PDB entry 1HBM | X-ray diffraction, 1.80 A resolution | chains A and D of the 6 polymer chains in the assembly

# Chain A (and D)
Molecule: Methyl-coenzyme M reductase I alpha subunit
From: Methanothermobacter thermautotrophicus
Notes: chain D of this document is another copy of the same molecule, construct and numbering; everything in this record applies to it too
UniProtKB: P11558 (MCRA_METTM); residues 2-550 here correspond to UniProt positions 1-549 (UniProt number = residue number - 1)
Chain sequence (549 residues; numbered 2 to 550; the number before each row is that of its first residue):
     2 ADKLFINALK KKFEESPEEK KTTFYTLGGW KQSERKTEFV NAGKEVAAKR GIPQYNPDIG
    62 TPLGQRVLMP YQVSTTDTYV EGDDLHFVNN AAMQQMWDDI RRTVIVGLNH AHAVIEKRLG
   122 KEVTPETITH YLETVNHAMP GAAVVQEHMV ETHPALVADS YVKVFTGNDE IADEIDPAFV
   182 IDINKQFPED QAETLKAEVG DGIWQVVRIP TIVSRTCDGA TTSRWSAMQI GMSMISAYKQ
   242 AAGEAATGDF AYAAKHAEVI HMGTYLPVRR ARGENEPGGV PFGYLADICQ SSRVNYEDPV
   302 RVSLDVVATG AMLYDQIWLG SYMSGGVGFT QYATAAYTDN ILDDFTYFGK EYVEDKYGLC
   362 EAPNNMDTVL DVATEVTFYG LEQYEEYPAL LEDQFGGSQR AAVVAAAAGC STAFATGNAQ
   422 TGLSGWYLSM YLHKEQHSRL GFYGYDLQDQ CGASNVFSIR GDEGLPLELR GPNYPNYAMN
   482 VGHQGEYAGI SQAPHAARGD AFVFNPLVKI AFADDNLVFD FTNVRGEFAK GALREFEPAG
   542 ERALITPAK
Unresolved in the structure: 550
Modified residues: H257 (n1-methylated histidine; MHS); R271 (5-methyl-arginine; AGM); Q400 (2-methyl-glutamine; MGN); G445 (thioglycin; GL3); C452 (s-methylcysteine; SMC)
Construct notes: modified residue (257, 271, 400, 445, 452)
Metal / ion sites: Na+ site 1: K11, F14; Na+ site 2: I60, T62; factor 430 Ni: Q147 (together with SHT); Zn2+: C218 (shared with C218(D) of chain D); Na+ site 3: R270 (together with glycerol); Na+ site 4: A544, T547, P548
Residues lining bound ligands:
  - factor 430 (F43), molecule 1: A143, A144, V145, V146, Q147, M150, V151, M229, Q230, M233, I236, A243, G244
  - factor 430 (F43), molecule 2: G326, G327, V328, G329, F330, T331, Q332, Y333, F396, G397, G398, Q400, G442, F443
  - SHT (O-phosphono-N-{(2E)-7-[(2-sulfoethyl)dithio]hept-2-enoyl}-L-threonine), molecule 1: R225, K256, H257
  - SHT, molecule 2: R270, R271, L320, M324, S325, F330, Y333, F443, A479, M480, N481, V482
Swiss-Prot annotation at these positions:
  - binding site (coenzyme B): R271

# How chain A and chain D interact
Pairs across the interface (266; chain A residue first):
  K37(A) - M150(D)  hydrogen bond (side chain-backbone)
  K37(A) - V151(D)
  K37(A) - E152(D)  salt bridge
  E39(A) - H154(D)  salt bridge
  F40(A) - E152(D)
  F40(A) - T153(D)
  F40(A) - H154(D)
  F40(A) - P155(D)
  A43(A) - H154(D)
  G44(A) - P155(D)
  V47(A) - P155(D)
  V47(A) - A159(D)  hydrophobic
  R51(A) - A159(D)  hydrogen bond (side chain-backbone)
  R51(A) - S161(D)  hydrogen bond (side chain-backbone)
  R51(A) - Y162(D)
  R51(A) - N517(D)  hydrogen bond (backbone-side chain)
  G52(A) - A179(D)
  I53(A) - N137(D)
  I53(A) - Y162(D)  hydrophobic
  I53(A) - K164(D)
  I53(A) - A179(D)
  I53(A) - F180(D)  hydrophobic
  I53(A) - N517(D)
  P54(A) - N137(D)
  P54(A) - F180(D)  hydrophobic
  Q55(A) - N137(D)
  Q55(A) - H138(D)
  Q55(A) - P141(D)
  Q55(A) - P155(D)  hydrogen bond (side chain-backbone)
  Q55(A) - V158(D)
  Q55(A) - A159(D)
  Y56(A) - H138(D)
  Y56(A) - A143(D)  hydrophobic
  Y56(A) - E152(D)  hydrogen bond
  Y56(A) - P155(D)  hydrophobic
  N57(A) - H138(D)  hydrogen bond (backbone-side chain)
  I60(A) - E134(D)
  I60(A) - V145(D)  hydrophobic
  G61(A) - V145(D)
  T62(A) - V145(D)  hydrogen bond (backbone-backbone)
  T62(A) - V146(D)  hydrogen bond (side chain-backbone)
  L64(A) - Q147(D)
  L64(A) - E148(D)
  L64(A) - H149(D)
  L64(A) - M150(D)
  L64(A) - E152(D)
  G65(A) - E148(D)  hydrogen bond (backbone-side chain)
  Q66(A) - E148(D)  hydrogen bond (backbone-side chain)
  R67(A) - E148(D)
  R67(A) - H149(D)
  V68(A) - H149(D)
  L69(A) - H149(D)
  M70(A) - H149(D)  hydrogen bond (backbone-side chain)
  Y72(A) - H149(D)
  G83(A) - V151(D)
  D84(A) - V151(D)
  D84(A) - E152(D)  hydrogen bond (side chain-backbone)
  H87(A) - T153(D)
  F88(A) - T217(D)
  V89(A) - T153(D)
  V89(A) - L157(D)
  V89(A) - I213(D)
  V89(A) - V214(D)  hydrophobic
  V89(A) - I546(D)
  N90(A) - E152(D)  hydrogen bond (side chain-backbone)
  N90(A) - T153(D)
  N90(A) - H154(D)  hydrogen bond (side chain-backbone)
  N90(A) - L157(D)
  N90(A) - I546(D)
  N91(A) - I546(D)
  A92(A) - I546(D)
  Q95(A) - I213(D)
  Q95(A) - T217(D)  hydrogen bond
  Q95(A) - R543(D)  hydrogen bond
  W98(A) - T217(D)  hydrogen bond (side chain-backbone)
  R102(A) - R216(D)  hydrogen bond (side chain-backbone)
  R102(A) - T217(D)  hydrogen bond (side chain-backbone)
  R102(A) - C218(D)  hydrogen bond (side chain-backbone)
  E134(A) - I60(D)
  T135(A) - I60(D)
  N137(A) - R51(D)
  N137(A) - I53(D)
  N137(A) - P54(D)
  N137(A) - Q55(D)
  H138(A) - Q55(D)
  H138(A) - Y56(D)
  H138(A) - N57(D)  hydrogen bond (side chain-backbone)
  H138(A) - I60(D)
  P141(A) - Q55(D)
  G142(A) - G327(D)
  G142(A) - V328(D)
  A143(A) - Y56(D)  hydrophobic
  A143(A) - V328(D)
  A144(A) - V328(D)
  V145(A) - I60(D)  hydrophobic
  V145(A) - G61(D)
  V145(A) - T62(D)  hydrogen bond (backbone-backbone)
  V146(A) - T62(D)  hydrogen bond (backbone-side chain)
  Q147(A) - L64(D)
  E148(A) - L64(D)
  E148(A) - G65(D)  hydrogen bond (side chain-backbone)
  E148(A) - Q66(D)  hydrogen bond (side chain-backbone)
  E148(A) - R67(D)
  E148(A) - L69(D)
  H149(A) - L64(D)
  H149(A) - R67(D)
  H149(A) - V68(D)
  H149(A) - L69(D)
  H149(A) - M70(D)  hydrogen bond (side chain-backbone)
  H149(A) - Y72(D)
  H149(A) - Q332(D)  hydrogen bond
  H149(A) - F396(D)
  M150(A) - K37(D)  hydrogen bond (backbone-side chain)
  V151(A) - K37(D)
  V151(A) - G83(D)
  V151(A) - D84(D)
  V151(A) - V328(D)
  V151(A) - T331(D)
  V151(A) - Q332(D)
  E152(A) - K37(D)  salt bridge
  E152(A) - F40(D)
  E152(A) - Y56(D)  hydrogen bond
  E152(A) - L64(D)
  E152(A) - D84(D)  hydrogen bond (backbone-side chain)
  E152(A) - N90(D)  hydrogen bond (backbone-side chain)
  T153(A) - F40(D)
  T153(A) - H87(D)
  T153(A) - V89(D)
  T153(A) - N90(D)
  H154(A) - E39(D)  salt bridge
  H154(A) - F40(D)
  H154(A) - A43(D)
  H154(A) - N90(D)  hydrogen bond (backbone-side chain)
  H154(A) - R535(D)
  P155(A) - F40(D)
  P155(A) - G44(D)
  P155(A) - V47(D)
  P155(A) - Q55(D)  hydrogen bond (backbone-side chain)
  P155(A) - Y56(D)  hydrophobic
  A156(A) - V47(D)  hydrophobic
  L157(A) - V89(D)
  L157(A) - N90(D)
  V158(A) - Q55(D)  hydrogen bond (backbone-side chain)
  A159(A) - V47(D)  hydrophobic
  A159(A) - R51(D)  hydrogen bond (backbone-side chain)
  A159(A) - Q55(D)
  S161(A) - R51(D)  hydrogen bond (backbone-side chain)
  Y162(A) - R51(D)
  Y162(A) - I53(D)  hydrophobic
  K164(A) - I53(D)
  A179(A) - G52(D)
  A179(A) - I53(D)
  F180(A) - I53(D)  hydrophobic
  F180(A) - P54(D)
  I213(A) - V89(D)
  I213(A) - Q95(D)
  I213(A) - R216(D)
  V214(A) - V89(D)  hydrophobic
  V214(A) - S322(D)
  R216(A) - R102(D)  hydrogen bond (backbone-side chain)
  R216(A) - I213(D)
  R216(A) - R216(D)
  R216(A) - T217(D)  hydrogen bond
  R216(A) - R543(D)
  T217(A) - F88(D)
  T217(A) - Q95(D)  hydrogen bond
  T217(A) - W98(D)  hydrogen bond (backbone-side chain)
  T217(A) - R102(D)  hydrogen bond (backbone-side chain)
  T217(A) - R216(D)  hydrogen bond
  T217(A) - Y323(D)
  C218(A) - R102(D)  hydrogen bond (backbone-side chain)
  C218(A) - S322(D)  hydrogen bond
  C218(A) - Y323(D)
  D219(A) - R273(D)  salt bridge
  D219(A) - Y323(D)
  A221(A) - R273(D)
  T222(A) - R273(D)
  T222(A) - S322(D)
  T222(A) - Y323(D)
  R225(A) - R270(D)  hydrogen bond (side chain-backbone)
  R225(A) - R271(D)
  R225(A) - R273(D)
  R225(A) - Y323(D)
  R225(A) - M324(D)
  R225(A) - S325(D)
  W226(A) - S322(D)
  W226(A) - S325(D)  hydrogen bond (backbone-backbone)
  W226(A) - G326(D)
  W226(A) - G327(D)
  M229(A) - S325(D)
  M229(A) - G326(D)
  Q230(A) - G327(D)
  Q230(A) - V328(D)
  S237(A) - G61(D)
  Y266(A) - V269(D)
  V269(A) - Y266(D)
  R270(A) - R225(D)  hydrogen bond (backbone-side chain)
  R271(A) - R225(D)
  A272(A) - R273(D)
  A272(A) - G274(D)  hydrogen bond (backbone-backbone)
  R273(A) - D219(D)  salt bridge
  R273(A) - A221(D)
  R273(A) - T222(D)
  R273(A) - R225(D)
  G274(A) - A272(D)  hydrogen bond (backbone-backbone)
  S322(A) - V214(D)
  S322(A) - C218(D)  hydrogen bond
  S322(A) - T222(D)
  S322(A) - W226(D)
  Y323(A) - T217(D)
  Y323(A) - C218(D)
  Y323(A) - D219(D)
  Y323(A) - T222(D)
  Y323(A) - R225(D)
  M324(A) - R225(D)
  S325(A) - R225(D)
  S325(A) - W226(D)  hydrogen bond (backbone-backbone)
  S325(A) - M229(D)
  G326(A) - W226(D)
  G326(A) - M229(D)
  G327(A) - G142(D)
  G327(A) - W226(D)
  G327(A) - Q230(D)
  V328(A) - G142(D)
  V328(A) - A143(D)
  V328(A) - A144(D)
  V328(A) - V151(D)
  V328(A) - Q230(D)
  T331(A) - V151(D)
  Q332(A) - H149(D)  hydrogen bond
  Q332(A) - V151(D)
  F396(A) - H149(D)
  N517(A) - R51(D)  hydrogen bond (side chain-backbone)
  N517(A) - I53(D)
  R535(A) - H154(D)
  R535(A) - I546(D)
  R535(A) - T547(D)
  R535(A) - P548(D)
  E536(A) - P548(D)
  F537(A) - T547(D)
  F537(A) - P548(D)
  E538(A) - P548(D)
  P539(A) - R543(D)
  P539(A) - T547(D)
  A540(A) - R543(D)  hydrogen bond (backbone-side chain)
  E542(A) - E542(D)
  E542(A) - R543(D)  salt bridge
  E542(A) - A544(D)
  R543(A) - Q95(D)  hydrogen bond
  R543(A) - R216(D)
  R543(A) - P539(D)
  R543(A) - A540(D)  hydrogen bond (side chain-backbone)
  R543(A) - E542(D)  salt bridge
  A544(A) - E542(D)
  I546(A) - V89(D)
  I546(A) - N90(D)
  I546(A) - N91(D)
  I546(A) - A92(D)
  I546(A) - R535(D)
  T547(A) - R535(D)
  T547(A) - F537(D)
  T547(A) - P539(D)
  P548(A) - R535(D)
  P548(A) - E536(D)
  P548(A) - F537(D)
  P548(A) - E538(D)
Other interface residues (no listed pair), chain A (110 interface residues in all): P63, S215, I318, L545
Other interface residues (no listed pair), chain D (110 interface residues in all): P63, D99, T135, A156, S237, I318, L545

# Summary
Chain A and chain D each contribute 110 residues to their interface, with 57 hydrogen bonds and 8 salt
bridges. Polar pairs include K37(A)-E152(D), E39(A)-H154(D) and D219(A)-R273(D). Bound to chain A: factor 430
and compound SHT. From UniProt: coenzyme B-binding residue R271(A) on chain A.
Chain A and chain D are both Methyl-coenzyme M reductase I alpha subunit (Methanothermobacter
thermautotrophicus); the structure, Methyl-coenzyme M reductase enzyme product complex, was determined by
X-ray diffraction together with 1HBN, 1HBO and 1HBU from the same study.
